2EW6 - chain A; structure by X-ray diffraction, 2.20 A resolution.

== Chain A ==
Molecule: peptide deformylase
Organism: Helicobacter pylori
Notes: EC 3.5.1.88
UniProt: Q672W7 (Q672W7_HELPY); numbering as in UniProt (aligned over 2-174)
Amino-acid sequence (181 residues; numbered 2 to 182; the number before each row is that of its first residue):
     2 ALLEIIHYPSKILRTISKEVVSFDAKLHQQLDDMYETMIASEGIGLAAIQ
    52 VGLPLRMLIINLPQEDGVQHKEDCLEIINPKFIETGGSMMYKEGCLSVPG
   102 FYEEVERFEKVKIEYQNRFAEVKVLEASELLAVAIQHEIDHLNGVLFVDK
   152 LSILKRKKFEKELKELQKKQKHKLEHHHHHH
Disordered / not traced: 168-182
Construct notes: expression tag (175-182)
Ion coordination: Co2+: Cys96, His138, His142
Small-molecule neighbours: Y13 ((2E)-3-(3,4-dihydroxyphenyl)-N-[2-(4-hydroxyphenyl)ethyl]acrylamide): Ser42, Glu43, Gly44, Ile45, Gly46, Tyr92, Lys93, Glu94, Gly95, Cys96, Leu97, Val99, Pro100, Gly101, Phe102, Tyr103, Leu131, Val134, Ala135, His138, Glu139

== Summary ==
Ligands of chain A: compound Y13. Cys96, His138 and His142 coordinate Co2+.
Chain A is peptide deformylase (Helicobacter pylori); the structure, Structure of Helicobacter Pylori peptide
deformylase in complex with inhibitor, was determined by X-ray diffraction together with 2EW5 and 2EW7 from
the same study.
